7MS6 - chain A; structure by X-ray diffraction, 1.55 A resolution.

== Chain A ==
Protein: Ubiquitin carboxyl-terminal hydrolase 5
From: Homo sapiens
Notes: EC 3.4.19.12
UniProt: P45974 (UBP5_HUMAN); residues 171-290 here = UniProt positions 171-290
Sequence (121 residues; each row starts with the number of its first residue):
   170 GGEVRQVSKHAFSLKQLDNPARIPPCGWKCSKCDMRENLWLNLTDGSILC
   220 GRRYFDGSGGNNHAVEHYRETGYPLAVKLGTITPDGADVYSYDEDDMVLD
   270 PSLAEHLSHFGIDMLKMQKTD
Disordered / not traced: 170-172, 284-290
Construct notes: expression tag (170)
Ion coordination: Zn2+: C199, C202, C219, H232
Small-molecule neighbours: ZPV (N-[2-fluoro-4-(4-phenylpiperidine-1-sulfonyl)benzoyl]glycine): W209, C219, G220, R221, Y223, F224, D225, S227, A233, V234, Y259, Y261, M266
What the authors report for this chain:
  - binding site for ZPV: W209

== In short ==
Ligands of chain A: compound ZPV. The Zn2+ site is built by C199, C202, C219 and H232. From the paper: a
binding site for ZPV at W209.
Chain A is Ubiquitin carboxyl-terminal hydrolase 5 (Homo sapiens); the structure, Structure of USP5
zinc-finger ubiquitin binding domain co-crystallized with
(2-fluoro-4-((4-phenylpiperidin-1-yl)sulfonyl)benzoyl)glycine, was determined by X-ray diffraction, deposited
together with 7MS5 and 7MS7.
